1QI8 - chains C and D of the 4 polymer chains in the assembly; structure by X-ray diffraction, 1.80 A resolution.

[Chain C]
Name: Hemoglobin
Source organism: Homo sapiens
Notes: fragment: alpha chain
Reference sequence: P69905 (HBA_HUMAN); residues 1-141 here = UniProt positions 1-141
Sequence (141 residues; numbered 1 to 141; the number before each row is that of its first residue):
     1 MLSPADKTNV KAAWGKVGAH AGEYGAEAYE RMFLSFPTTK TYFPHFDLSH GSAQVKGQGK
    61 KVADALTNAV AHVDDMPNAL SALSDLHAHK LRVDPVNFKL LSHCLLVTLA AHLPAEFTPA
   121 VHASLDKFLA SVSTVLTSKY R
Sequence notes: conflict Met1 (Val in P69905), Tyr29 (Leu in P69905), Gln58 (His in P69905)
Metal / ion sites: heme Fe near His87 (its only coordinating residue here)
Small-molecule neighbours: heme (HEM): Tyr29, Met32, Thr39, Tyr42, Phe43, His45, Phe46, Gln58, Lys61, Val62, Ala65, Leu66, Leu83, Leu86, His87, Leu91, Val93, Asn97, Phe98, Leu101, Val132, Leu136
UniProt features mapped onto this chain:
  - site: Lys61 (Not glycated)
  - natural variant: Asp6 (A6D: In J-Toronto; this construct carries the variant), Ala13 (A13D: In J-Paris 1/J-Aljezur), Glu27 (A27E: In Shenyang; this construct carries the variant), Lys61 (K61N: In Zambia; deletion: In Clinic), Asp64 (A64D: In Pontoise; this construct carries the variant), Asp75 (D75A: In Lille; D75G: In Chapel Hill; D75N: In G-Pest), Ala111 (A111D: In Petah Tikva)

[Chain D]
Name: Hemoglobin
Source organism: Homo sapiens
Notes: fragment: beta chain
Reference sequence: P68871 (HBB_HUMAN); numbering as in UniProt (aligned over 1-146)
Sequence (146 residues; row label = number of the first residue in the row):
     1 MHLTPEEKSA VTALWGKVNV DEVGGEAYGR LLVVYPWTQR FFESFGDLST PDAVMGNPKV
    61 KAQGKKVLGA FSDGLAHLDN LKGTFATLSE LHCDKLHVDP ENFRLLGNVL VCVLAHHFGK
   121 EFTPPVQAAY QKVVAGVANA LAHKYH
Sequence notes: conflict Met1 (Val in P68871), Gly29 (Leu in P68871)
Metal / ion sites: heme Fe near His92 (its only coordinating residue here)
Small-molecule neighbours: heme (HEM): Tyr28, Leu31, Thr38, Phe41, Phe42, Gln63, Lys66, Val67, Ala70, Phe71, Phe85, Leu88, Leu91, His92, Leu96, Val98, Asn102, Phe103, Leu106, Val137, Leu141
UniProt features mapped onto this chain:
  - natural variant: Leu3 (H3L: In Graz; this construct carries the variant), Glu7 (E7A: In G-Makassar; E7K: In Hb C; E7Q: In Machida; E7V: In SKCA), Lys8 (E8K: In G-Siriraj; this construct carries the variant), Val11 (A11V: In Iraq-Halabja; this construct carries the variant), Gly16 (W16G: In Randwick; this construct carries the variant), Val23 (E23V: In D-Granada; this construct carries the variant), Gly24 (V24G: In Miyashiro; this construct carries the variant), Gly25 (G25D: In Moscva; G25R: In Riverdale-Bronx; G25V: In Savannah), Leu32 (L32P: In Yokohama), Val33 (L33V: In Muscat; this construct carries the variant), Arg40 (Q40R: In Tianshui; this construct carries the variant), Phe42 (F42Y: In Mequon; deletion: In Bruxelles), 11 further natural variant entries in UniProt

[Chain C / chain D interface]
Contacting residue pairs - 34 pairs, chain C then chain D:
  Arg31(C) - Phe122(D)  hydrogen bond (side chain-backbone)
  Arg31(C) - Thr123(D)
  Arg31(C) - Pro124(D)
  Arg31(C) - Gln127(D)  hydrogen bond
  Leu34(C) - Pro124(D)  hydrophobic
  Leu34(C) - Pro125(D)
  Leu34(C) - Ala128(D)
  Ser35(C) - Gln127(D)
  Ser35(C) - Ala128(D)
  Ser35(C) - Gln131(D)
  Phe36(C) - Gln131(D)
  His103(C) - Asn108(D)
  His103(C) - Gln131(D)  hydrogen bond
  Val107(C) - Val111(D)  hydrophobic
  Val107(C) - Ala115(D)
  Val107(C) - Gln127(D)
  Ala110(C) - Cys112(D)
  Ala110(C) - Ala115(D)
  Ala110(C) - His116(D)
  Ala111(C) - Ala115(D)
  Ala111(C) - Gly119(D)
  Pro114(C) - His116(D)  hydrogen bond (backbone-side chain)
  Phe117(C) - Arg30(D)  hydrogen bond (backbone-side chain)
  Phe117(C) - His116(D)
  Thr118(C) - Arg30(D)
  Pro119(C) - Arg30(D)
  Pro119(C) - Val33(D)
  Pro119(C) - Met55(D)  hydrophobic
  His122(C) - Arg30(D)  hydrogen bond
  His122(C) - Val34(D)
  His122(C) - Cys112(D)
  Ala123(C) - Val34(D)
  Asp126(C) - Val34(D)
  Asp126(C) - Tyr35(D)  hydrogen bond
Interface residues without a listed pair, chain C (20 interface residues in all): Glu30, Cys104, Leu106, Leu113, Ala120
Interface residues without a listed pair, chain D (21 interface residues in all): Glu26, Pro51, Lys120

[Overview]
The interface between chain C and chain D involves 20 residues on one side and 21 on the other, with 7
hydrogen bonds. Polar pairs include Arg31(C)-Phe122(D), Arg31(C)-Gln127(D) and His103(C)-Gln131(D). Ligands of
chain C: heme. Bound to chain D: heme.
Here chain C is Hemoglobin and chain D is Hemoglobin, both from Homo sapiens. Entry 1QI8 (Deoxygenated
structure of a distal pocket hemoglobin mutant) was determined by X-ray diffraction.
